Entry 7TRP (electron microscopy, 2.40 A resolution); this record covers chains R and A of the 5 polymer chains in the assembly.

== Chain R ==
Name: Muscarinic acetylcholine receptor M4
From: Homo sapiens
UniProtKB: P08173 (ACM4_HUMAN); the construct lacks a stretch of the UniProt sequence and is renumbered around it, so the offset changes along the chain: 1-226 = UniProt 1-226; 373-387 = UniProt 227-241; 388-479 = UniProt 388-479
Sequence (349 residues; each row starts with the number of its first residue; note: 146 numbers in that range are skipped by the numbering (no residue carries them; nothing is unmodelled there); numbers below 1 keep their minus sign (Asp-7 is residue -7)):
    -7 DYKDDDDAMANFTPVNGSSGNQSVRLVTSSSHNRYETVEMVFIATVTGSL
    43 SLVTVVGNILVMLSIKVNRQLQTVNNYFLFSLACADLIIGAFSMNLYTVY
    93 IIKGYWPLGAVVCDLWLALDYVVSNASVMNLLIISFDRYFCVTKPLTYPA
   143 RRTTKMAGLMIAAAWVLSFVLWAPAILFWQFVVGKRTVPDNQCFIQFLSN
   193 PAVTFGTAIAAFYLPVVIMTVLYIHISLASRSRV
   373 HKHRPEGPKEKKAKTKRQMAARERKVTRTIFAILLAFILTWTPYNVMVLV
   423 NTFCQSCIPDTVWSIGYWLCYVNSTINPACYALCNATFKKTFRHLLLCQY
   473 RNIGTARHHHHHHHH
Disordered / not traced: -7 to 32, 373-391, 465-487
Sequence notes: expression tag (-7 to 0, 480-487)
Disulfides: Cys105-Cys185, Cys426-Cys429
Ligand contacts:
  - IUE (3-amino-5-chloro-N-cyclopropyl-6-methoxy-4-methylthieno[2,3-b]pyridine-2-carboxamide): Tyr89, Tyr92, Ile93, Gly96, Phe186, Leu190, Asn423, Gln427, Asp432, Trp435, Tyr439
  - Iperoxo (IXO; 4-(4,5-dihydro-1,2-oxazol-3-yloxy)-N,N,N-trimethylbut-2-yn-1-aminium): Asp112, Tyr113, Ser116, Asn117, Val120, Trp164, Ala203, Phe204, Trp413, Tyr416, Asn417, Tyr439, Cys442, Tyr443
Swiss-Prot annotation at these positions:
  - glycosylation (N-linked (GlcNAc...) asparagine): Asn8, Asn13
  - modified residue (Phosphothreonine): Thr459, Thr463, Thr477

== Chain A ==
Name: Guanine nucleotide-binding protein G(i) subunit alpha-1
From: Homo sapiens
UniProtKB: P63096 (GNAI1_HUMAN); numbering as in UniProt (aligned over 1-354)
Sequence (354 residues; numbered 1 to 354; the number before each row is that of its first residue):
     1 MGCTLSAEDKAAVERSKMIDRNLREDGEKAAREVKLLLLGAGESGKNTIV
    51 KQMKIIHEAGYSEEECKQYKAVVYSNTIQSIIAIIRAMGRLKIDFGDSAR
   101 ADDARQLFVLAGAAEEGFMTAELAGVIKRLWKDSGVQACFNRSREYQLND
   151 SAAYYLNDLDRIAQPNYIPTQQDVLRTRVKTTGIVETHFTFKDLHFKMFD
   201 VGAQRSERKKWIHCFEGVTAIIFCVALSDYDLVLAEDEEMNRMHASMKLF
   251 DSICNNKWFTDTSIILFLNKKDLFEEKIKKSPLTICYPEYAGSNTYEEAA
   301 AYIQCQFEDLNKRKDTKEIYTHFTCSTDTKNVQFVFDAVTDVIIKNNLKD
   351 CGLF
Disordered / not traced: 1-3, 56-181
Sequence notes: engineered mutation Asn47 (Ser in P63096), Ala203 (Gly in P63096), Ala245 (Glu in P63096), Ser326 (Ala in P63096)
Swiss-Prot annotation at these positions:
  - region: Lys35 to Lys46, Thr48 (G1 motif), Asp173 to Thr181 (G2 motif), Phe196 to Gly202, Gln204, Arg205 (G3 motif), Ile265 to Asp272 (G4 motif), Thr324, Cys325, Thr327 to Thr329 (G5 motif)
  - binding site (GTP): Glu43 to Lys46, Thr48, Ser151, Leu175 to Thr181, Asp200 to Gly202, Gln204, Asn269 to Asp272
  - binding site (Mg(2+)): Thr181
  - modified residue: Arg178 (ADP-ribosylarginine), Gln204 (Deamidated glutamine), Cys351 (ADP-ribosylcysteine)
  - lipidation: Gly2 (N-myristoyl glycine), Cys3 (S-palmitoyl cysteine)
  - natural variant: Gly40 (G40C: In NEDHISB; G40R: In NEDHISB), Gly45 (G45D: In NEDHISB), Thr48 (T48I: In NEDHISB; T48K: In NEDHISB), Gln52 (Q52P: In NEDHISB), Ser75 (deletion: In NEDHISB; uncertain significance), Gln172 (deletion: In NEDHISB), Asp173 (D173V: In NEDHISB), Glu186 to Phe189 (deletion: In NEDHISB; uncertain significance), Cys224 (C224Y: In NEDHISB), Lys270 (K270N: In NEDHISB; K270R: In NEDHISB), Asp272 (D272G: In NEDHISB), Val332 (V332E: In NEDHISB; uncertain significance)
  - mutagenesis: Gly42 (G42R: Abolishes switch to an activated conformation and dissociation from beta and gamma subunits upon GTP binding. Abolishes interaction with RGS family members), Glu116 (E116L: Enhances interaction (inactive GDP-bound) with RGS14), Gln147 (Q147L: Enhances interaction (inactive GDP-bound) with RGS14)

== Interface between chain R and chain A ==
Contacting residue pairs - 21 pairs, chain R then chain A:
  Arg130(R) - Cys351(A)  hydrogen bond (side chain-backbone)
  Arg130(R) - Leu353(A)
  Cys133(R) - Asn347(A)  hydrogen bond (backbone-side chain)
  Val134(R) - Ile344(A)
  Val134(R) - Leu348(A)  hydrophobic
  Pro137(R) - Ile343(A)
  Pro137(R) - Ile344(A)  hydrophobic
  Pro137(R) - Asn347(A)
  Leu138(R) - Leu194(A)  hydrophobic
  Leu138(R) - Phe336(A)  hydrophobic
  Ala142(R) - Arg32(A)
  Ile218(R) - Leu353(A)  hydrophobic
  Ser222(R) - Leu348(A)
  Ser224(R) - Asp341(A)  hydrogen bond
  Arg394(R) - Asp341(A)  salt bridge
  Arg394(R) - Lys345(A)
  Arg394(R) - Phe354(A)
  Lys397(R) - Phe354(A)  hydrogen bond (side chain-backbone)
  Val398(R) - Leu353(A)
  Ile402(R) - Leu353(A)  hydrophobic
  Cys456(R) - Gly352(A)
Also at the interface, not in a pair above, chain R (20 interface residues in all): Asn67, Pro141, Arg225, Val226, Thr401, Asn457
Also at the interface, not in a pair above, chain A (18 interface residues in all): Tyr320, Asp337, Thr340, Lys349, Asp350

== Overview ==
Chain R and chain A form an interface of 20 and 18 residues respectively, with 4 hydrogen bonds and 1 salt
bridge. Polar pairs include Arg394(R)-Asp341(A), Arg130(R)-Cys351(A) and Cys133(R)-Asn347(A). Bound to chain
R: compound IUE and Iperoxo.
Here chain R is Muscarinic acetylcholine receptor M4 and chain A is Guanine nucleotide-binding protein G(i)
subunit alpha-1, both from Homo sapiens. Entry 7TRP (Human M4 muscarinic acetylcholine receptor complex with
Gi1 and the agonist iperoxo and positive allosteric modulator ...) was determined by electron microscopy.
